PDB entry 4PPT | X-ray diffraction, 1.50 A resolution | chain A

# Chain A
Name: Engineered single domain VHH antibody
From: Lama glama
Notes: antibody fragment or engineered binder
Amino-acid sequence (121 residues; each row starts with the number of its first residue):
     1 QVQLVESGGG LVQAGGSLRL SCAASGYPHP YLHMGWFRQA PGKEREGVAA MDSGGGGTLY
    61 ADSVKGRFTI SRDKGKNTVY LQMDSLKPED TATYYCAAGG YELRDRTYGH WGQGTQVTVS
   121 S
Cystine bridges: C22-C96
Ion coordination: Ni2+: Q1, H29, H110

# Overview
Q1, H29 and H110 form the Ni2+ site.
Chain A is Engineered single domain VHH antibody (Lama glama); the structure, Engineered Dual Specific VHH
Antibody in Complex with a Nickel (II) Ion, was determined by X-ray diffraction (same publication as 4POY).
